PDB entry 7F0L | electron microscopy, 2.94 A resolution | chains V and W of the 33 polymer chains in the assembly

== Chain V ==
Molecule: Light-harvesting protein B-875 alpha chain
From: Rhodobacter sphaeroides
Sequence (54 residues; numbered 1 to 54; the number before each row is that of its first residue):
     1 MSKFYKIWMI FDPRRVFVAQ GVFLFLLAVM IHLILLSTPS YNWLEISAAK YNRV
Modified residues: Met1 (N-formylmethionine; FME)
Residues lining bound ligands:
  - bacteriochlorophyll a (BCL), molecule 1: Ile7, Val16, Gln20, Phe23, Ile31
  - bacteriochlorophyll a (BCL), molecule 2: Gly21, Leu24, Phe25, Ala28, His32, Leu35, Trp43
  - bacteriochlorophyll a (BCL), molecule 3: Leu24, Leu27, Ala28, Ile31, His32, Leu35, Tyr41
  - spheroidene (SPO), molecule 1: Lys3, Phe4, Lys6, Ile7, Ile10
  - spheroidene (SPO), molecule 2: Phe17, Gln20, Gly21, Lys50, Tyr51
  - spheroidene (SPO), molecule 3: Phe17, Gln20, Phe23, Leu24, Leu27, Met30, Ile31, Ile34
  - spheroidene (SPO), molecule 4: Phe25, Val29, His32, Leu33, Trp43
From the paper describing this entry:
  - binding site for bacteriochlorophyll a: His32

== Chain W ==
Molecule: Antenna pigment protein beta chain
From: Rhodobacter sphaeroides
UniProt: Q7B300 (Q7B300_RHOSH); residues 0-48 here correspond to UniProt positions 1-49 (UniProt number = residue number + 1)
Sequence (49 residues; numbered 0 to 48; the number before each row is that of its first residue; numbering starts at 0):
     0 MADKSDLGYT GLTDEQAQEL HSVYMSGLWL FSAVAIVAHL AVYIWRPWF
Unresolved in the structure: 0-5
Residues lining bound ligands:
  - bacteriochlorophyll a (BCL), molecule 1: Tyr23, Met24, Phe48
  - bacteriochlorophyll a (BCL), molecule 2: Phe30, Val33, Ala34, Ala37, His38, Val41, Trp44
  - bacteriochlorophyll a (BCL), molecule 3: Phe30, Ser31, Ala34, Ile35, His38, Val41, Tyr42, Trp47, Phe48
  - spheroidene (SPO), molecule 1: Glu18, Leu19, Val22, Tyr23, Gly26, Leu27, Phe30
  - spheroidene (SPO), molecule 2: Val33, Ala37, Ala40, Val41, Trp44
From the paper describing this entry:
  - binding site for bacteriochlorophyll a: His38

== How chain V and chain W interact ==
Contacting residue pairs (30):
  Phe4(V) with His20(W)
  Tyr5(V) with Asp13(W); Ala16(W); Gln17(W); His20(W)
  Lys6(V) with Leu6(W)
  Trp8(V) with Thr9(W); Leu11(W); Ala16(W); Leu19(W), hydrophobic; His20(W), hydrogen bond; Tyr23(W), hydrophobic
  Met9(V) with Tyr8(W); Thr9(W); Leu11(W); Thr12(W); Asp13(W); Ala16(W), hydrophobic
  Ile10(V) with Leu6(W), hydrophobic; Tyr8(W)
  Pro13(V) with Leu11(W), hydrophobic; Leu19(W), hydrophobic
  Phe17(V) with Leu19(W), hydrophobic; Tyr23(W), hydrophobic
  Gln20(V) with Tyr23(W), hydrogen bond
  Ser40(V) with Arg45(W), hydrogen bond (backbone-side chain)
  Tyr41(V) with Arg45(W), hydrogen bond (side chain-backbone); Pro46(W), hydrogen bond (side chain-backbone); Trp47(W), hydrogen bond (side chain-backbone)
  Ile46(V) with Arg45(W)
Interface residues without a listed pair, chain V (14 interface residues in all): Leu24, Trp43
Interface residues without a listed pair, chain W (17 interface residues in all): Gly7, Phe30, Trp44

== Overview ==
Chain V and chain W form an interface of 14 and 17 residues respectively; the contacts include 6 hydrogen
bonds. Polar contacts include Trp8(V)-His20(W), Gln20(V)-Tyr23(W) and Ser40(V)-Arg45(W). 2 spheroidene
molecules and 3 bacteriochlorophyll a molecules are bound between chain V and chain W. The paper reports a
binding site for bacteriochlorophyll a at His32(V) and His38(W).
Here chain V is Light-harvesting protein B-875 alpha chain and chain W is Antenna pigment protein beta chain,
both from Rhodobacter sphaeroides. Entry 7F0L (Structure of photosynthetic LH1-rc super-complex of rhodobacter
sphaeroides monomer) was determined by electron microscopy.
